Entry 9MIH (electron microscopy, 3.90 A resolution); this record covers chains C and F of the 14 polymer chains in the assembly.

== Chain C ==
Protein: HIV-1 Envelope Glycoprotein BG505 SOSIP.664 gp120
Source organism: Human immunodeficiency virus 1
UniProtKB: Q2N0S6 (Q2N0S6_9HIV1); the construct lacks a stretch of the UniProt sequence and is renumbered around it, so the offset changes along the chain: 31-141 = UniProt 30-140; 150-185 = UniProt 141-176; 188-309 = UniProt 187-308; 312-323 = UniProt 309-320; 2 more segments
Chain sequence (516 residues; row label = number of the first residue in the row; note: 13 numbers in that range are skipped by the numbering (no residue carries them; nothing is unmodelled there); a row labelled like 185A-185J holds insertion residues (185A, then the next letters in order); numbers below 1 keep their minus sign (Met-4 is residue -4)):
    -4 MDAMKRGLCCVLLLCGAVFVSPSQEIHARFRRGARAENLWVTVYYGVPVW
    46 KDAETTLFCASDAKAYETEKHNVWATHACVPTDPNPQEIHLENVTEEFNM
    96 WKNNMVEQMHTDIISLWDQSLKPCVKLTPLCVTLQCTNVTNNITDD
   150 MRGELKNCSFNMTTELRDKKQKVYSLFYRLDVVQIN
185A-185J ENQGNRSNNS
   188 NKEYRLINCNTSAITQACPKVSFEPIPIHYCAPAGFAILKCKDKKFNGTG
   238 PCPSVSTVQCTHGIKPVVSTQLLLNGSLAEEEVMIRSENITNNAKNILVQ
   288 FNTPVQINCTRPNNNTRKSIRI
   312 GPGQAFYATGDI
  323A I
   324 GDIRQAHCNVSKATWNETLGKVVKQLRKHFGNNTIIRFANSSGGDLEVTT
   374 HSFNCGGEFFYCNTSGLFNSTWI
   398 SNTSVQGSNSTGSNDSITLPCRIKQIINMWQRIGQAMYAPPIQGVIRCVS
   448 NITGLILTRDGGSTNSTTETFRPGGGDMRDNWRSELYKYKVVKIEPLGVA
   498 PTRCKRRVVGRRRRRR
Not modelled in the structure: -4 to 32, 57-66, 185A-185J, 398-411, 458-462, 504-513
Cystine bridges: Cys54-Cys74, Cys119-Cys205, Cys126-Cys196, Cys131-Cys157, Cys218-Cys247, Cys228-Cys239, Cys296-Cys331, Cys378-Cys445, Cys385-Cys418
Covalently attached groups: N-acetylglucosamine (NAG) linked to Asn88, Asn156, Asn160, Asn197, Asn234, Asn276, Asn295, Asn301, Asn332, Asn339, Asn355, Asn363, Asn386, Asn392, Asn448; glycan linked to Asn262
Sequence notes: expression tag (-4 to 30, 509-513); engineered mutation Asn332 (Thr330 in Q2N0S6), Cys501 (Ala498 in Q2N0S6)
Residues lining bound ligands: N-acetylglucosamine (NAG; 2-acetamido-2-deoxy-beta-D-glucopyranose): Asn133, Lys155, Tyr191
Reported in the primary citation:
  - post-translational modification sites: Asn276

== Chain F ==
Protein: Envelope glycoprotein gp160
Source organism: Human immunodeficiency virus 1
UniProtKB: Q2N0S6 (Q2N0S6_9HIV1); residues 512-664 here correspond to UniProt positions 509-661 (UniProt number = residue number - 3)
Chain sequence (153 residues; numbered 512 to 664; the number before each row is that of its first residue):
   512 AVGIGAVFLGFLGAAGSTMGAASMTLTVQARNLLSGIVQQQSNLLRAPEA
   562 QQHLLKLTVWGIKQLQARVLAVERYLRDQQLLGIWGCSGKLICCTNVPWN
   612 SSWSNRNLSEIWDNMTWLQWDKEISNYTQIIYGLLEESQNQQEKNEQDLL
   662 ALD
Not modelled in the structure: 512-519, 546-568
Cystine bridges: Cys598-Cys604
Covalently attached groups: N-acetylglucosamine (NAG) linked to Asn611, Asn618, Asn637
Sequence notes: conflict Pro559 (Ile556 in Q2N0S6), Cys605 (Thr602 in Q2N0S6)
Residues lining bound ligands: N-acetylglucosamine (NAG; 2-acetamido-2-deoxy-beta-D-glucopyranose): Gly527, Ser528, Thr529

== Chain C / chain F interface ==
Pairs across the interface (7; chain C residue first):
  Tyr39(C) - Gln658(F)  hydrogen bond
  Arg500(C) - Ala662(F)  hydrogen bond (side chain-backbone)
  Arg500(C) - Asp664(F)
  Cys501(C) - Gln658(F)
  Cys501(C) - Leu661(F)  hydrophobic
  Cys501(C) - Ala662(F)  hydrophobic
  Lys502(C) - Leu661(F)
Other interface residues (no listed pair), chain C (6 interface residues in all): Thr499, Arg503

== Summary ==
The interface between chain C and chain F involves 6 residues on one side and 4 on the other; the contacts
include 2 hydrogen bonds. Among the polar pairs are Tyr39(C)-Gln658(F) and Arg500(C)-Ala662(F). Ligands of
chain C: N-acetylglucosamine. Ligands of chain F: N-acetylglucosamine. The paper reports a modification site
at Asn276(C).
Here chain C is HIV-1 Envelope Glycoprotein BG505 SOSIP.664 gp120 and chain F is Envelope glycoprotein gp160,
both from Human immunodeficiency virus 1. Entry 9MIH (273-4D01 Fab in complex with HIV-1 BG505 SOSIP Env
trimer and RM20A3 Fab) was determined by electron microscopy, deposited together with 9MIA, 9MIB, 9MIC, 9MID,
9MIF, 9MII and 4 further entries.
